Entry 6NZ9 (X-ray diffraction, 1.53 A resolution); this record covers chains A and B.

# Chain A (and B)
Protein: Fumarate hydratase class II
Organism: Escherichia coli (strain K12)
Notes: EC 4.2.1.2; chain B of this document is another copy of the same molecule, construct and numbering; everything in this record applies to it too
Reference sequence: P05042 (FUMC_ECOLI); residue numbers follow UniProt; this construct covers 1-467
Amino-acid sequence (472 residues; row label = number of the first residue in the row):
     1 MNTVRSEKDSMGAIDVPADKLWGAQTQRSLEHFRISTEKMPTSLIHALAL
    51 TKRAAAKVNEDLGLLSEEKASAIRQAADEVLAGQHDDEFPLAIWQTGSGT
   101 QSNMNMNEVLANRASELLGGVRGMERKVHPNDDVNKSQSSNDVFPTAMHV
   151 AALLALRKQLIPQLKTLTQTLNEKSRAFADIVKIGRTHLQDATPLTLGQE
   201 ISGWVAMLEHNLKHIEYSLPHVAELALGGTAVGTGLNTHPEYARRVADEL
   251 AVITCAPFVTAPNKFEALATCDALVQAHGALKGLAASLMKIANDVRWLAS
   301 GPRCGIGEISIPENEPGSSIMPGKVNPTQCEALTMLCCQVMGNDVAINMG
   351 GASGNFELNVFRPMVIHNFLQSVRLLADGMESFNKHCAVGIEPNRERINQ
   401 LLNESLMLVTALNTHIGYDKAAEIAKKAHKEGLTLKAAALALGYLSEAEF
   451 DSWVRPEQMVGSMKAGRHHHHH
Disordered / not traced: 317-321, 462-472 (chain B: 1-2, 462-472)
Differences from the reference sequence: expression tag (468-472)
UniProt features mapped onto this chain:
  - active site: His-188 (Proton donor/acceptor), Ser-318
  - binding site (substrate): Ser-98 to Thr-100, Arg-126, His-129 to Asp-132, Ser-139 to Asn-141, Thr-187, Ser-319, Lys-324 to Asn-326
  - site: Glu-331 (Important for catalytic activity)
  - mutagenesis: Arg-126 (R126A: 10-fold decrease of fumarase activity), Lys-127 (K127D: No effect), His-129 (H129N: No effect on fumarase activity and essentially same conformation compared to the wild-type, but appears to dramatically reduce binding of ligands at the B-site), His-188 (H188N: 200-fold decrease of fumarase activity), Glu-315 (E315Q: There is essentially no effect on the affinity values for both S-malate and fumarate. In contrast, the catalytic efficiency values have been lowered by 10-fold in both directions)

# Chain A / chain B interface
Pairs across the interface (133):
  Thr-96(A) / His-188(B)
  Ser-98(A) / His-188(B)
  Asn-141(A) / Thr-187(B)
  Gly-185(A) / Glu-357(B)
  Arg-186(A) / Phe-356(B)
  Arg-186(A) / Glu-357(B)  hydrogen bond (backbone-side chain)
  Thr-187(A) / Asn-141(B)
  Thr-187(A) / Ala-231(B)
  Thr-187(A) / Val-232(B)
  Thr-187(A) / Glu-357(B)
  His-188(A) / Thr-96(B)
  His-188(A) / Ser-98(B)
  His-188(A) / Leu-358(B)
  His-188(A) / Val-360(B)
  Leu-189(A) / Asn-355(B)
  Ala-192(A) / Val-232(B)  hydrophobic
  Thr-193(A) / Ala-231(B)
  Thr-193(A) / Val-232(B)
  Pro-194(A) / Val-232(B)
  Pro-194(A) / Thr-234(B)
  Leu-195(A) / Thr-234(B)
  Leu-195(A) / Phe-265(B)  hydrophobic
  Leu-195(A) / Glu-357(B)
  Gln-199(A) / Thr-234(B)
  Gln-199(A) / Phe-265(B)
  Glu-200(A) / Glu-357(B)
  Ser-202(A) / Asn-263(B)  hydrogen bond
  Ser-202(A) / Phe-265(B)
  Gly-203(A) / Asn-263(B)
  Gly-203(A) / Phe-265(B)
  Gly-203(A) / Glu-266(B)
  Ala-206(A) / Asn-263(B)
  Ala-206(A) / Glu-266(B)
  Met-207(A) / Glu-266(B)
  Met-207(A) / Thr-270(B)
  Met-207(A) / Asp-272(B)
  His-210(A) / His-221(B)
  His-210(A) / Glu-224(B)  salt bridge
  His-210(A) / Glu-266(B)  salt bridge
  Asn-211(A) / Gln-276(B)  hydrogen bond
  His-214(A) / His-221(B)  hydrogen bond
  His-214(A) / Gln-276(B)
  Tyr-217(A) / Tyr-217(B)
  His-221(A) / His-210(B)
  His-221(A) / His-214(B)  hydrogen bond
  Glu-224(A) / His-210(B)  salt bridge
  Ala-231(A) / Thr-187(B)
  Ala-231(A) / Thr-193(B)
  Val-232(A) / Thr-187(B)
  Val-232(A) / Ala-192(B)  hydrophobic
  Val-232(A) / Thr-193(B)
  Val-232(A) / Pro-194(B)
  Thr-234(A) / Pro-194(B)
  Thr-234(A) / Leu-195(B)
  Thr-234(A) / Gln-199(B)
  Thr-234(A) / Val-460(B)
  Thr-234(A) / Gly-461(B)
  Leu-236(A) / Met-459(B)
  Asn-263(A) / Ser-202(B)  hydrogen bond
  Asn-263(A) / Gly-203(B)
  Asn-263(A) / Ala-206(B)
  Phe-265(A) / Leu-195(B)  hydrophobic
  Phe-265(A) / Gln-199(B)
  Phe-265(A) / Ser-202(B)
  Phe-265(A) / Gly-203(B)
  Glu-266(A) / Gly-203(B)
  Glu-266(A) / Ala-206(B)
  Glu-266(A) / Met-207(B)
  Glu-266(A) / His-210(B)  salt bridge
  Ala-269(A) / Lys-290(B)
  Thr-270(A) / Met-207(B)
  Asp-272(A) / Met-207(B)
  Asp-272(A) / Ser-287(B)  hydrogen bond
  Val-275(A) / Lys-282(B)  hydrogen bond (backbone-side chain)
  Val-275(A) / Gly-283(B)
  Gln-276(A) / Asn-211(B)  hydrogen bond
  Gln-276(A) / His-214(B)
  Gln-276(A) / Ala-280(B)  hydrogen bond (side chain-backbone)
  Gln-276(A) / Gly-283(B)
  Gln-276(A) / Leu-284(B)
  Gly-279(A) / Lys-282(B)
  Ala-280(A) / Gln-276(B)  hydrogen bond (backbone-side chain)
  Lys-282(A) / Val-275(B)  hydrogen bond (side chain-backbone)
  Lys-282(A) / Gly-279(B)
  Lys-282(A) / Asp-344(B)  salt bridge
  Lys-282(A) / Asn-348(B)  hydrogen bond
  Gly-283(A) / Val-275(B)
  Gly-283(A) / Gln-276(B)
  Leu-284(A) / Gln-276(B)
  Ala-286(A) / Gly-351(B)
  Ala-286(A) / Ala-352(B)
  Ser-287(A) / Asp-272(B)  hydrogen bond
  Met-289(A) / Ala-352(B)
  Lys-290(A) / Ala-269(B)
  Lys-290(A) / Ala-352(B)
  Lys-290(A) / Gly-354(B)
  Lys-290(A) / Asn-355(B)
  Lys-290(A) / Phe-356(B)  hydrogen bond (side chain-backbone)
  Asp-294(A) / Asn-355(B)
  Asp-294(A) / Phe-356(B)  hydrogen bond (side chain-backbone)
  Trp-297(A) / Phe-356(B)  hydrophobic
  Leu-298(A) / Phe-356(B)  hydrophobic
  Ile-306(A) / Phe-356(B)  hydrophobic
  Met-341(A) / Asn-348(B)
  Asp-344(A) / Lys-282(B)  salt bridge
  Asp-344(A) / Asp-344(B)
  Val-345(A) / Val-345(B)  hydrophobic
  Asn-348(A) / Lys-282(B)  hydrogen bond
  Asn-348(A) / Met-341(B)
  Gly-351(A) / Ala-286(B)
  Ala-352(A) / Ala-286(B)
  Ala-352(A) / Met-289(B)
  Ala-352(A) / Lys-290(B)
  Ala-352(A) / Met-341(B)  hydrophobic
  Gly-354(A) / Lys-290(B)
  Asn-355(A) / Leu-189(B)
  Asn-355(A) / Lys-290(B)
  Asn-355(A) / Asp-294(B)
  Phe-356(A) / Arg-186(B)
  Phe-356(A) / Lys-290(B)  hydrogen bond (backbone-side chain)
  Phe-356(A) / Asp-294(B)  hydrogen bond (backbone-side chain)
  Phe-356(A) / Trp-297(B)  hydrophobic
  Phe-356(A) / Leu-298(B)  hydrophobic
  Phe-356(A) / Ile-306(B)  hydrophobic
  Glu-357(A) / Gly-185(B)
  Glu-357(A) / Arg-186(B)  hydrogen bond (side chain-backbone)
  Glu-357(A) / Thr-187(B)
  Glu-357(A) / Leu-195(B)
  Glu-357(A) / Glu-200(B)
  Leu-358(A) / His-188(B)
  Val-360(A) / His-188(B)
  Met-459(A) / Leu-236(B)
  Val-460(A) / Thr-234(B)
Interface residues without a listed pair, chain A (66 interface residues in all): Ile-184, His-278, Gly-461
Interface residues without a listed pair, chain B (67 interface residues in all): Ile-184, His-278, Gln-458

# In short
Chain A and chain B form an interface of 66 and 67 residues respectively, with 20 hydrogen bonds and 6 salt
bridges. Among the polar pairs are His-210(A)/Glu-224(B), His-210(A)/Glu-266(B) and Lys-282(A)/Asp-344(B).
Chain A and chain B are both Fumarate hydratase class II (Escherichia coli (strain K12)); the structure,
Crystal structure of E. coli fumarase C bound to citrate at 1.53 angstrom resolution, was determined by X-ray
diffraction together with 6NZA, 6NZB and 6NZC from the same study.
